PDB entry 8EUW | electron microscopy, 2.70 A resolution | chains A and G of the 12 polymer chains in the assembly

[Chain A]
Molecule: Envelope glycoprotein gp120
Source organism: Human immunodeficiency virus 1
UniProt: Q2N0S6 (Q2N0S6_9HIV1); the construct lacks a stretch of the UniProt sequence and is renumbered around it, so the offset changes along the chain: 31-141 = UniProt 30-140; 150-184 = UniProt 141-175; 189-309 = UniProt 188-308; 312-321 = UniProt 309-318; 2 more segments
Chain sequence (481 residues; each row starts with the number of its first residue; note: 15 numbers in that range are skipped by the numbering (no residue carries them; nothing is unmodelled there); a row labelled like 184A-184L holds insertion residues (184A, then the next letters in order)):
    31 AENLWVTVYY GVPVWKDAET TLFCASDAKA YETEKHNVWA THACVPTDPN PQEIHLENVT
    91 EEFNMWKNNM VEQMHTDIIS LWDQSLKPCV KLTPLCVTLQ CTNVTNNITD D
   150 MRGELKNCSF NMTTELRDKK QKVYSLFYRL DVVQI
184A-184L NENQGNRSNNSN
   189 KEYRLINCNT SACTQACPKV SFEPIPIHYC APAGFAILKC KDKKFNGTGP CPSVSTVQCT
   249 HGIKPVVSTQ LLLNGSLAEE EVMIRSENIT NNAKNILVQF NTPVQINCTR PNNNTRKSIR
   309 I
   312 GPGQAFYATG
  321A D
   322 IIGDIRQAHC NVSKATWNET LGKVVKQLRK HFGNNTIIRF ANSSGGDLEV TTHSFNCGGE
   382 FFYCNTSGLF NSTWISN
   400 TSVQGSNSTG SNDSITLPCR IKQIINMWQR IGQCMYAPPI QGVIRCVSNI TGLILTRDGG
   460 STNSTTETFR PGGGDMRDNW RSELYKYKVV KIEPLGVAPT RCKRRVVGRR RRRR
Disordered / not traced: 58-65, 184A-184L, 400-409, 504-513
Construct notes: conflict Cys-201 (Ile200 in Q2N0S6), Asn-332 (Thr330 in Q2N0S6), Cys-433 (Ala430 in Q2N0S6), Cys-501 (Ala498 in Q2N0S6), Arg-509 (Glu506 in Q2N0S6), Arg-510 (Lys507 in Q2N0S6), Arg-512 (Ala509 in Q2N0S6), Arg-513 (Val510 in Q2N0S6)
Cystine bridges: Cys-54/Cys-74, Cys-119/Cys-205, Cys-126/Cys-196, Cys-131/Cys-157, Cys-201/Cys-433, Cys-218/Cys-247, Cys-228/Cys-239, Cys-296/Cys-331, Cys-378/Cys-445, Cys-385/Cys-418
Glycans and other covalent adducts: glycan linked to Asn-88; N-acetylglucosamine (NAG) linked to Asn-133, Asn-156, Asn-160, Asn-197, Asn-234, Asn-262, Asn-276, Asn-295, Asn-301, Asn-332, Asn-363, Asn-386, Asn-392, Asn-448

[Chain G]
Molecule: VRC34.01-MM28 FAB variable heavy chain
Source organism: Homo sapiens
Notes: antibody fragment or engineered binder
Chain sequence (223 residues; each row starts with the number of its first residue; a row labelled like 82A-82C holds insertion residues (82A, then the next letters in order)):
     1 QKVLVQSGAE VKKPGASVKV SCRAFGYTFT GNPLHWVRQA PGQGLEWLGW IN
   52A P
    53 HSGDTFTSQK FQGRVYMTRD KSINTAFLDV
82A-82C TRL
    83 TSDDTGIYYC ARDKYYGN
100A-100E EAVGM
   101 DVWGQGTSVT VSSASTKGPS VFPLAPSSKS TSGGTAALGC LVKDYFPEPV TVSWNSGALT
   161 SGVHTFPAVL QSSGLYSLSS VVTVPSSSLG TQTYICNVNH KPSNTKVDKK VEPK
Disordered / not traced: 114-214
Cystine bridges: Cys-22/Cys-92

[Chain A / chain G interface]
Residue-residue contacts - 7 pairs, chain A then chain G:
  Asn-80(A) / Ser-74(G)
  His-85(A) / Gly-26(G)  hydrogen bond (side chain-backbone)
  His-85(A) / Tyr-27(G)
  His-85(A) / Thr-28(G)
  Lys-229(A) / Gln-1(G)
  Lys-229(A) / Gly-26(G)
  Ser-241(A) / Gln-1(G)
Other interface residues (no listed pair), chain A (6 interface residues in all): Ile-84, Glu-87

[Overview]
Chain A and chain G form an interface of 6 and 5 residues respectively; the contacts include 1 hydrogen bond.
Its one hydrogen-bonded contact is His-85(A)/Gly-26(G). N-acetylglucosamine is covalently linked to
Asn-133(A), Asn-156(A), Asn-160(A), Asn-197(A), Asn-234(A) and Asn-262(A) and 8 more.
Chain A is Envelope glycoprotein gp120 (Human immunodeficiency virus 1) and chain G is VRC34.01-MM28 FAB
variable heavy chain (Homo sapiens); the structure, Cryo-EM structure of HIV-1 BG505 DS-SOSIP ENV trimer bound
to VRC34.01-MM28 FAB, was determined by electron microscopy (same publication as 8F7Z, 8ELI, 8EUU and 8EUV).
